4LFX - chain A; structure by X-ray diffraction, 2.10 A resolution.

== Chain A ==
Molecule: Lysozyme C
From: Gallus gallus
Notes: EC 3.2.1.17
UniProtKB: P00698 (LYSC_CHICK); residues 1-129 here correspond to UniProt positions 19-147 (UniProt number = residue number + 18)
Chain sequence (129 residues; row label = number of the first residue in the row):
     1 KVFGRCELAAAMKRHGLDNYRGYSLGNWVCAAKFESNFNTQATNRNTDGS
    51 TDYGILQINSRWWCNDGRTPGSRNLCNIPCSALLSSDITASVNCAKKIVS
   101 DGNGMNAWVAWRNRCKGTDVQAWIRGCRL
Cystine bridges: Cys6-Cys127, Cys30-Cys115, Cys64-Cys80, Cys76-Cys94
Ion coordination: gold ion near His15 (its only coordinating residue here); Na+ near Arg73 (its only coordinating residue here)
UniProt features mapped onto this chain:
  - active site: Glu35, Asp52
  - binding site (substrate): Asp101

== Overview ==
Curated annotation (UniProt) lists active-site residues Glu35 and Asp52 and substrate-binding residue Asp101.
Chain A is Lysozyme C (Gallus gallus); the structure, X-ray structure of the adduct between hen egg white
lysozyme and Auoxo6, a dinuclear gold(III) complex ..., was determined by X-ray diffraction, deposited
together with 4LFP and 4LGK.
